Entry 9D4C (electron microscopy, 2.75 A resolution); this record covers chains A and B of the 9 polymer chains in the assembly.

# Chain A
Protein: Proteasome subunit alpha type-1
From: Saccharomyces cerevisiae
Reference sequence: P21243 (PSA1_YEAST); numbering as in UniProt (aligned over 1-252)
Amino-acid sequence (252 residues; numbered 1 to 252; the number before each row is that of its first residue):
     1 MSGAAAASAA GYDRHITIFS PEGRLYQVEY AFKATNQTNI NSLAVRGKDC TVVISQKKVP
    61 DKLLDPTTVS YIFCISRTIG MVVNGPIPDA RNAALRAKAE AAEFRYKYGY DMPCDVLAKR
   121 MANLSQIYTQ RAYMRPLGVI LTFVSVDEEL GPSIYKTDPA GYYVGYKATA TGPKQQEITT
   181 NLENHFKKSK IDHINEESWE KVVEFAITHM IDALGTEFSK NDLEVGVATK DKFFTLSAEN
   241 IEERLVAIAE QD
Unresolved in the structure: 1-3

# Chain B
Protein: Proteasome subunit alpha type-2
From: Saccharomyces cerevisiae
Reference sequence: P23639 (PSA2_YEAST); numbering as in UniProt (aligned over 1-250)
Amino-acid sequence (250 residues; each row starts with the number of its first residue):
     1 MTDRYSFSLT TFSPSGKLGQ IDYALTAVKQ GVTSLGIKAT NGVVIATEKK SSSPLAMSET
    61 LSKVSLLTPD IGAVYSGMGP DYRVLVDKSR KVAHTSYKRI YGEYPPTKLL VSEVAKIMQE
   121 ATQSGGVRPF GVSLLIAGHD EFNGFSLYQV DPSGSYFPWK ATAIGKGSVA AKTFLEKRWN
   181 DELELEDAIH IALLTLKESV EGEFNGDTIE LAIIGDENPD LLGYTGIPTD KGPRFRKLTS
   241 QEINDRLEAL
Unresolved in the structure: 1-16
Swiss-Prot annotation at these positions:
  - cross-link: Lys108 (Glycyl lysine isopeptide (Lys-Gly) (interchain with G-Cter in ubiquitin))

# Interface between chain A and chain B
Pairs across the interface (55; chain A residue first):
  Thr17(A) with Arg128(B)
  Ile18(A) with Gln20(B)
  Phe19(A) with Gln20(B), hydrogen bond (backbone-side chain); Tyr23(B); Ala24(B), hydrophobic; Met78(B), hydrophobic; Arg128(B); Pro129(B); Gly131(B)
  Ser20(A) with Tyr23(B)
  Pro21(A) with Tyr23(B), hydrophobic
  Glu22(A) with Thr26(B)
  Gly23(A) with Tyr23(B)
  Leu25(A) with Arg128(B)
  Arg46(A) with Met57(B)
  Lys119(A) with Asp87(B), salt bridge
  Ala122(A) with Arg83(B), hydrogen bond (backbone-side chain)
  Asn123(A) with Arg83(B), hydrogen bond; Val84(B); Asp87(B), hydrogen bond
  Gln126(A) with Pro80(B); Asp81(B), hydrogen bond; Val84(B)
  Thr129(A) with Arg128(B), hydrogen bond (backbone-side chain)
  Gln130(A) with Asp81(B); Val127(B); Arg128(B), hydrogen bond (side chain-backbone); Pro129(B), hydrogen bond (side chain-backbone); Phe130(B)
  Arg131(A) with Gly126(B); Val127(B)
  Ala132(A) with Gly126(B)
  Ala160(A) with Pro80(B)
  Gly161(A) with Pro80(B); Arg83(B), hydrogen bond (backbone-side chain)
  Tyr162(A) with Ser52(B), hydrogen bond; Pro80(B)
  Tyr163(A) with Thr60(B); Arg83(B)
  Val164(A) with Ala56(B), hydrophobic; Met57(B); Thr60(B)
  Gly165(A) with Ala56(B); Met57(B), hydrogen bond (backbone-backbone); Thr60(B), hydrogen bond (backbone-side chain)
  Tyr166(A) with Ser52(B); Leu55(B); Ala56(B), hydrophobic; Met57(B)
  Lys167(A) with Pro54(B); Leu55(B), hydrogen bond (backbone-backbone); Met57(B)
  Ala168(A) with Leu55(B)
  Glu183(A) with Pro54(B)
  Phe186(A) with Leu55(B), hydrophobic
Other interface residues (no listed pair), chain A (31 interface residues in all): Tyr155, Thr179, Leu182
Other interface residues (no listed pair), chain B (25 interface residues in all): Ala27, Ser53, Leu61

# Overview
The interface between chain A and chain B involves 31 residues on one side and 25 on the other; the contacts
include 13 hydrogen bonds and 1 salt bridge. Among the polar pairs are Lys119(A)-Asp87(B), Phe19(A)-Gln20(B)
and Ala122(A)-Arg83(B).
Here chain A is Proteasome subunit alpha type-1 and chain B is Proteasome subunit alpha type-2, both from
Saccharomyces cerevisiae. Entry 9D4C (Proteasome core particle assembly intermediate Blm10:alpha-ring purified
from Saccharomyces cerevisiae) was determined by electron microscopy.
